PDB entry 8QXK | electron microscopy, 2.66 A resolution | chains A and C of the 4 polymer chains in the assembly

Chain A (and C):
Molecule: Deoxynucleoside triphosphate triphosphohydrolase SAMHD1
From: Homo sapiens
Notes: chain C of this document is another copy of the same molecule, construct and numbering; everything in this record applies to it too
UniProt: Q9Y3Z3 (SAMH1_HUMAN); residues 1-626 here = UniProt positions 1-626
Amino-acid sequence (626 residues; each row starts with the number of its first residue):
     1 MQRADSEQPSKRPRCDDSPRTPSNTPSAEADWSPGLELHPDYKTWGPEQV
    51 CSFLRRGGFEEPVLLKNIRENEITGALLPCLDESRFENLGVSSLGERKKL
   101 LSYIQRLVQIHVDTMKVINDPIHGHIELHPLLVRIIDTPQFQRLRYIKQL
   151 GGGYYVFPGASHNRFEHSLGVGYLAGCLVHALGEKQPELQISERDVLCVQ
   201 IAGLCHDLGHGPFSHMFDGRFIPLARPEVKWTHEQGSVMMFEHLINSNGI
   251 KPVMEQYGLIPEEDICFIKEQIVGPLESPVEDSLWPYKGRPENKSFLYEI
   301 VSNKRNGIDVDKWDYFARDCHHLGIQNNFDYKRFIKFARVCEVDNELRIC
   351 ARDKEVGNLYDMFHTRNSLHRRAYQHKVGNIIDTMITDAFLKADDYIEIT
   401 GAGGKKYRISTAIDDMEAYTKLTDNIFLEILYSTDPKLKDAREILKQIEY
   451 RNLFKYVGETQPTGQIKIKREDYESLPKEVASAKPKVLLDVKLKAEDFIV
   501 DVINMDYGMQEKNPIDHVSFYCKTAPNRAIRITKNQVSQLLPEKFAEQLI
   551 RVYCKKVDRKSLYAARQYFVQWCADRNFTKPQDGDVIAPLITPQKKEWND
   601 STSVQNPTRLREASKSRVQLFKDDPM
Unresolved in the structure: 1-113, 277-283, 579-626
Swiss-Prot annotation at these positions:
  - active site: H233
  - binding site (GTP): K116, V117, D137, Q142, R145, R451, K455, K523
  - binding site (dATP): N119, Q149, V156, R164, H210, H215, K312, Y315, D319, R333, R352, K354, N358, R366, Q375, H376, K377, K523
  - binding site (dCTP): N119, Q149, V156, R164, H210, H215, K312, Y315, D319, R333, R352, K354, R366, R372, Q375, H376, K377, K523
  - binding site (dGTP): N119, Q149, L150, V156, R164, K312, Y315, D319, R333, R352, K354, N358, R366, Y374, Q375, H376, K377, K523
  - binding site (dTTP): N119, Q149, V156, R164, H210, H215, K312, Y315, D319, R333, R352, K354, Q375, H376, K377, K523
  - binding site (Mn(2+)): H167, H206, D207, D311
  - modified residue: M1 (N-acetylmethionine), S18 (Phosphoserine), T21 (Phosphothreonine), T25 (Phosphothreonine), S33 (Phosphoserine), S93 (Phosphoserine), T592 (Microbial infection: Phosphothreonine)
  - cross-link (Glycyl lysine isopeptide (Lys-Gly)): K467 (interchain with G-Cter in SUMO2), K469 (interchain with G-Cter in SUMO2), K492 (interchain with G-Cter in SUMO2), K622 (interchain with G-Cter in SUMO2)
  - natural variant: D120 to H123 (deletion: In AGS5), H123 (H123P: In AGS5), R143 (R143C: In AGS5; R143H: In AGS5), R145 (R145Q: In AGS5), H167 (H167Y: In AGS5), I201 (I201N: In AGS5 and CHBL2), G209 (G209S: In AGS5), M254 (M254V: In AGS5), R290 (R290H: In AGS5), L369 (L369S: In AGS5), M385 (M385V: In AGS5), I448 (I448T: In AGS5), 1 further natural variant entry in UniProt
  - mutagenesis: L77 (L77F: Increased stability of the tetramer and increased deoxynucleoside triphosphate (dNTPase) activity; when associated with F-77 and F-80 and R-111), C80 (C80F: Increased stability of the tetramer and increased deoxynucleoside triphosphate (dNTPase) activity; when associated with F-77 and R-111), H111 (H111R: Increased stability of the tetramer and increased deoxynucleoside triphosphate (dNTPase) activity; when associated with F-77 and F-80), D137 (D137A: Impairs homotetramerization and nearly abolishes dNTPase activity), Q142 (Q142E/A: Impairs homotetramerization and nearly abolishes dNTPase activity; when associated with K-145), R143 (R143A: Abolished ability to restrict infection by viruses), R145 (R145A: Impairs homotetramerization and nearly abolishes dNTPase activity. Abolished ability to restrict infection by viruses; R145K: Impairs homotetramerization and nearly abolishes dNTPase activity ...), Q149 (Q149A: Abolished dNTPase activity without affecting homotetramerization. Abolished dNTPase activity; when associated with A-319), R164 (R164A: Abolished ability to restrict infection by viruses), H167 (H167A: Abolished ability to restrict infection by viruses), H206 to D207 (Abolishes zinc binding and dNTPase activity. Does not affect ability to promote DNA end resection at stalled replication forks), H206 (H206A: Abolished ability to restrict infection by viruses), 33 further mutagenesis entries in UniProt
Bound ions: Fe ion: H167, H206, D207, D311; Mg2+: D207 (together with 2'-deoxycytidine-5'-triphosphate)
Ligand contacts:
  - 2'-deoxycytidine-5'-triphosphate (DCP): Q149, L150, R164, D207, H210, H215, H233, D311, K312, Y315, D319, R366, H370, Y374, Q375
  - 2'-deoxyadenosine 5'-triphosphate (DTP), molecule 1: V117, I118, N119, H125
  - 2'-deoxyadenosine 5'-triphosphate (DTP), molecule 2: V156, F157, I325, R372, H376, V378
  - 2'-deoxyadenosine 5'-triphosphate (DTP), molecule 3: R333, F337, R352, K354, N358, K523
  - GTP (guanosine-5'-triphosphate), molecule 1: K116, V117, I118, V133, I136, D137, Q142, R145, F165
  - GTP, molecule 2: Y155, V156, P158, V378, R451, L453, K455
From the paper describing this entry:
  - self-association interface (contacts with another copy of this molecule); pairs are residue here / residue on that copy: Q539-P462 (hydrogen bond), E547-S538 (hydrogen bond), E547-Q539 (hydrogen bond), E547-L540, Q142, R145, Y146, Y154, Y155, S161, N163, H321, N358, D361, H364, S368, R371, T423, N425, Y432, R451
  - binding site for 2'-deoxyadenosine 5'-triphosphate: R333, R352, K354, N358, K523
  - binding site for 2'-deoxycytidine-5'-triphosphate: R164, H215, H233, K312, Y315, R366, Y374, Q375
  - catalytic residues: H215
  - mutagenesis - R164A, H215A: abolished catalytic activity
  - mutagenesis - R366A (300-fold), Q375A (15 to 20-fold), Q375N (15 to 20-fold): decreased catalytic activity

Chain A / chain C interface:
Contacting residue pairs (51):
  Q326(A) with N327(C); N328(C)
  N327(A) with Q326(C); N327(C); N328(C)
  N328(A) with Q326(C); N328(C), hydrogen bond
  G357(A) with R371(C)
  N358(A) with R371(C); R372(C), hydrogen bond
  D361(A) with H364(C), salt bridge; S368(C), hydrogen bond; R371(C), salt bridge
  H364(A) with D361(C), salt bridge; H364(C)
  N367(A) with L540(C)
  S368(A) with D361(C), hydrogen bond
  R371(A) with G357(C); N358(C); D361(C), salt bridge
  R372(A) with N358(C)
  Q461(A) with N535(C)
  P462(A) with Q536(C); V537(C); Q539(C), hydrogen bond (backbone-side chain)
  T463(A) with Q539(C)
  N535(A) with Q461(C)
  Q536(A) with Q461(C)
  V537(A) with P462(C)
  S538(A) with E547(C), hydrogen bond
  Q539(A) with P462(C), hydrogen bond (side chain-backbone); T463(C); E543(C); K544(C); E547(C), hydrogen bond (backbone-side chain)
  L540(A) with N367(C); P542(C); K544(C); A546(C); E547(C)
  L541(A) with E543(C)
  P542(A) with L540(C)
  E543(A) with Q539(C); L541(C); E543(C)
  K544(A) with Q539(C); L540(C)
  A546(A) with L540(C)
  E547(A) with S538(C), hydrogen bond; Q539(C), hydrogen bond (side chain-backbone); L540(C)
Also at the interface, not in a pair above, chain A (30 interface residues in all): D330, G464, Y507, F545
Also at the interface, not in a pair above, chain C (31 interface residues in all): D330, G464, Q465, Y507, F545

Overview:
30 residues of chain A face 31 of chain C across their interface, with 10 hydrogen bonds and 4 salt bridges.
Polar contacts include D361(A)-H364(C), D361(A)-R371(C) and N328(A)-N328(C). The paper reports the catalytic
residue H215(A); R366A, Q375A and Q375N of chain A reduce catalytic activity; 5 substitutions were tested in
all.
Both chains are Deoxynucleoside triphosphate triphosphohydrolase SAMHD1 (Homo sapiens). Entry 8QXK (Cryo-EM
structure of tetrameric human SAMHD1 State I - Tense) was determined by electron microscopy (same publication
as 8QXJ, 8QXL, 8QXM, 8QXN and 8QXO).
